1QPQ - chains A and B; structure by X-ray diffraction, 2.45 A resolution.

== Chain A ==
Name: Quinolinate phosphoribosyltransferase
From: Mycobacterium tuberculosis H37Rv
Notes: EC 2.4.2.19
UniProtKB: O06594 (NADC_MYCTU); residue numbers follow UniProt; this construct covers 2-285
Sequence (284 residues; each row starts with the number of its first residue):
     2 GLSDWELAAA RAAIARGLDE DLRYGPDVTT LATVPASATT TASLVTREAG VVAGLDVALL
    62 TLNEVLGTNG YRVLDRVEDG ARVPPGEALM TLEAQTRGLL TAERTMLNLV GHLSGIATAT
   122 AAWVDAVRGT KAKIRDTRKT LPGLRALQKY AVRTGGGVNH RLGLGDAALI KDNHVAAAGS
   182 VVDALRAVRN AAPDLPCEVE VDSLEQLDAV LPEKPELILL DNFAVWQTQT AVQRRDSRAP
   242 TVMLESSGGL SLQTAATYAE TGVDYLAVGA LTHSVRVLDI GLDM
Residues lining bound ligands: quinolinic acid (NTM): D137, T138, R139, K140, H161, R162, L170, K172, L220, S248, A268

== Chain B ==
Name: Quinolinate phosphoribosyltransferase
From: Mycobacterium tuberculosis H37Rv
Notes: EC 2.4.2.19
UniProtKB: O06594 (NADC_MYCTU); residues 502-785 here correspond to UniProt positions 2-285 (UniProt number = residue number - 500)
Sequence (284 residues; each row starts with the number of its first residue):
   502 GLSDWELAAA RAAIARGLDE DLRYGPDVTT LATVPASATT TASLVTREAG VVAGLDVALL
   562 TLNEVLGTNG YRVLDRVEDG ARVPPGEALM TLEAQTRGLL TAERTMLNLV GHLSGIATAT
   622 AAWVDAVRGT KAKIRDTRKT LPGLRALQKY AVRTGGGVNH RLGLGDAALI KDNHVAAAGS
   682 VVDALRAVRN AAPDLPCEVE VDSLEQLDAV LPEKPELILL DNFAVWQTQT AVQRRDSRAP
   742 TVMLESSGGL SLQTAATYAE TGVDYLAVGA LTHSVRVLDI GLDM
Residues lining bound ligands: quinolinic acid (NTM): D637, T638, R639, K640, H661, R662, L670, K672, L720, S748, A768

== Chain A / chain B interface ==
Pairs across the interface - 95 pairs, chain A then chain B:
  W6(A) with R524(B); Y525(B)
  A14(A) with P643(B)
  R17(A) with R517(B)
  E21(A) with P643(B); G644(B), hydrogen bond (side chain-backbone); L645(B), hydrogen bond (side chain-backbone); R646(B), hydrogen bond (side chain-backbone); L663(B)
  D22(A) with R639(B), salt bridge; R646(B), salt bridge; G664(B); L665(B), hydrogen bond (backbone-backbone); G666(B)
  R24(A) with W506(B)
  Y25(A) with W506(B); L663(B); D667(B)
  G26(A) with G666(B)
  P27(A) with G666(B)
  D28(A) with L665(B)
  V29(A) with A693(B), hydrophobic; L696(B), hydrophobic
  T30(A) with L670(B); H675(B), hydrogen bond
  T31(A) with H675(B)
  A33(A) with A688(B); A692(B), hydrophobic
  T34(A) with H675(B), hydrogen bond; A685(B)
  V35(A) with A678(B), hydrophobic
  L101(A) with N674(B); H675(B)
  E104(A) with N674(B), hydrogen bond
  R105(A) with R639(B); K640(B)
  N109(A) with R639(B), hydrogen bond (side chain-backbone); K640(B); T641(B), hydrogen bond (side chain-backbone)
  L110(A) with P643(B), hydrophobic
  H113(A) with L642(B)
  R139(A) with D522(B), salt bridge; R605(B); N609(B), hydrogen bond (backbone-side chain)
  K140(A) with R605(B); N609(B)
  T141(A) with N609(B), hydrogen bond (backbone-side chain)
  L142(A) with E521(B); H613(B)
  P143(A) with A514(B); E521(B); L610(B), hydrophobic
  G144(A) with E521(B), hydrogen bond (backbone-side chain)
  L145(A) with E521(B), hydrogen bond (backbone-side chain)
  R146(A) with E521(B), hydrogen bond (backbone-side chain); D522(B), salt bridge
  L163(A) with E521(B); Y525(B)
  G164(A) with E521(B); D522(B)
  L165(A) with D522(B), hydrogen bond (backbone-backbone); P527(B); D528(B); V529(B)
  G166(A) with P527(B)
  D167(A) with Y525(B)
  A169(A) with T530(B)
  L170(A) with T530(B)
  N174(A) with L601(B); E604(B), hydrogen bond; L783(B), hydrogen bond (side chain-backbone); M785(B)
  H175(A) with T530(B), hydrogen bond; T531(B); T534(B), hydrogen bond; L601(B)
  A178(A) with V535(B), hydrophobic
  A185(A) with T534(B)
  A188(A) with A533(B)
  V189(A) with A533(B), hydrophobic; T534(B)
  A192(A) with A533(B), hydrophobic
  A193(A) with V529(B), hydrophobic
  L196(A) with V529(B), hydrophobic
  H274(A) with V778(B)
  S275(A) with V776(B), hydrogen bond (backbone-backbone); R777(B); V778(B), hydrogen bond (side chain-backbone)
  V276(A) with S775(B), hydrogen bond (backbone-backbone); V776(B), hydrogen bond (backbone-backbone)
  R277(A) with S775(B)
  V278(A) with H774(B); S775(B), hydrogen bond (backbone-side chain)
  L283(A) with N674(B), hydrogen bond (backbone-side chain)
  M285(A) with N674(B)
Other interface residues (no listed pair), chain A (60 interface residues in all): G18, L23, T102, R162, I171, A177, A179
Other interface residues (no listed pair), chain B (58 interface residues in all): G518, G526, T602, A647, A669, I671, A679, V689

== In short ==
60 residues of chain A face 58 of chain B across their interface, with 25 hydrogen bonds and 4 salt bridges.
Polar pairs include D22(A)-R639(B), D22(A)-R646(B) and R139(A)-D522(B). Chain A binds quinolinic acid. Bound
to chain B: quinolinic acid.
Both chains are Quinolinate phosphoribosyltransferase (Mycobacterium tuberculosis H37Rv). Entry 1QPQ
(Structure of Quinolinic Acid Phosphoribosyltransferase from Mycobacterium Tuberculosis: A Potential TB Drug
Target) was determined by X-ray diffraction together with 1QPN, 1QPO and 1QPR from the same study.
